PDB entry 3OQM | X-ray diffraction, 2.96 A resolution | chains C and D of the 6 polymer chains in the assembly

Chain C:
Name: Catabolite control protein A
From: Bacillus subtilis
Reference sequence: P25144 (CCPA_BACSU); residues 2-334 here correspond to UniProt positions 1-333 (UniProt number = residue number - 1)
Sequence (339 residues; numbered 2 to 340; the number before each row is that of its first residue):
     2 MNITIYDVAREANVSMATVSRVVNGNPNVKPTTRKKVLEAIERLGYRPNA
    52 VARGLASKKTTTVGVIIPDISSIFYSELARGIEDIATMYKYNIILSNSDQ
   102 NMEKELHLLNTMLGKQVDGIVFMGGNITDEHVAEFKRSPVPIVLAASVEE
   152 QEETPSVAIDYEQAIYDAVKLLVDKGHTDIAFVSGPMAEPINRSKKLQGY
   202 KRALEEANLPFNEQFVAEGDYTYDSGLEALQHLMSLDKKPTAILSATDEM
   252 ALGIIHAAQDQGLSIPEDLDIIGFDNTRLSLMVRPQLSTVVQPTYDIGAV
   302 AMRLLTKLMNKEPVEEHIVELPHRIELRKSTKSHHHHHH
Unresolved in the structure: 334-340
Sequence notes: expression tag (335-340)
What the authors report for this chain:
  - binding site for the 16-nt DNA strand: Ile-6, Tyr-7, Ser-16, Met-17, Ala-18, Arg-22, Asn-29, Ala-53, Leu-56, Ala-57
  - specificity-determining residues: Arg-22, Leu-56
  - binding site for the 16-nt DNA strand: Asn-29

Chain D:
Name: Phosphocarrier protein HPr
From: Bacillus subtilis
Notes: EC 2.7.11.-
Reference sequence: P08877 (PTHP_BACSU); residues 2-88 here = UniProt positions 2-88
Sequence (87 residues; numbered 2 to 88; the number before each row is that of its first residue):
     2 AQKTFKVTADSGIHARPATVLVQTASKYDADVNLEYNGKTVNLKSIMGVM
    52 SLGIAKGAEITISASGADENDALNALEETMKSEGLGE
Modified / non-standard residues: Ser-46 (phosphoserine; SEP)
Swiss-Prot annotation at these positions:
  - active site: His-15 (Pros-phosphohistidine intermediate)
  - modified residue: Ser-12 (Phosphoserine), His-15 (Tele-phosphohistidine), Ser-46 (Phosphoserine)
What the authors report for this chain:
  - post-translational modification sites: Ser-46

Interface between chain C and chain D:
Contacting residue pairs (22; chain C residue first):
  Glu-78(C) / Arg-17(D)  salt bridge
  Arg-81(C) / Arg-17(D)
  Ile-86(C) / Thr-20(D)
  Met-89(C) / Thr-20(D)
  Met-89(C) / Gln-24(D)
  Met-89(C) / Ile-47(D)  hydrophobic
  Tyr-296(C) / Ala-16(D)
  Tyr-296(C) / Arg-17(D)
  Tyr-296(C) / Thr-20(D)  hydrogen bond
  Asp-297(C) / His-15(D)  salt bridge
  Asp-297(C) / Ala-16(D)  hydrogen bond (side chain-backbone)
  Asp-297(C) / Met-51(D)
  Ala-300(C) / Met-51(D)  hydrophobic
  Val-301(C) / Met-51(D)  hydrophobic
  Arg-304(C) / Ser-46(D)
  Arg-304(C) / Met-48(D)
  Lys-308(C) / Ser-46(D)
  Lys-308(C) / Met-48(D)  hydrogen bond
  Val-320(C) / Met-48(D)  hydrophobic
  Leu-322(C) / Met-51(D)
  Pro-323(C) / Ser-52(D)
  Pro-323(C) / Gly-54(D)
Interface residues without a listed pair, chain C (15 interface residues in all): Asp-85, Leu-305
Interface residues without a listed pair, chain D (12 interface residues in all): Leu-53

In short:
15 residues of chain C and 12 residues of chain D are in contact, with 3 hydrogen bonds and 2 salt bridges.
Polar pairs include Glu-78(C)/Arg-17(D), Asp-297(C)/His-15(D) and Tyr-296(C)/Thr-20(D). From the paper: a
binding site for the 16-nt DNA strand at Ile-6(C), Tyr-7(C) and Ser-16(C) among others; specificity
determinants Arg-22(C) and Leu-56(C).
Chain C is Catabolite control protein A and chain D is Phosphocarrier protein HPr, both from Bacillus
subtilis; the structure, structure of ccpa-hpr-ser46p-ackA2 complex, was determined by X-ray diffraction,
deposited together with 3OQO and 3OQN.
